Entry 7D20 (electron microscopy, 3.00 A resolution); this record covers chains E and J of the 11 polymer chains in the assembly.

== Chain E ==
Molecule: Histone H3-like centromeric protein A
Organism: Homo sapiens
UniProt: P49450 (CENPA_HUMAN); residues 1-140 here = UniProt positions 1-140
Amino-acid sequence (143 residues; each row starts with the number of its first residue; numbers below 1 keep their minus sign (Gly-2 is residue -2)):
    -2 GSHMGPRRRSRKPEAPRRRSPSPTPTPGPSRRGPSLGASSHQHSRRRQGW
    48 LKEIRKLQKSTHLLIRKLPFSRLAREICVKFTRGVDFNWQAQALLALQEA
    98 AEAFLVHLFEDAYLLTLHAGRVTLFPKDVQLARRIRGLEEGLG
Disordered / not traced: -2 to 44, 136-140
Differences from the reference sequence: expression tag (-2 to 0)
Curated features (UniProtKB/Swiss-Prot):
  - region: Gln39 to Leu54 (Important for flexibility of DNA ends that protrude from nucleosomes)
  - modified residue: Gly2 (N,N,N-trimethylglycine), Ser7 (Phosphoserine), Ser17 (Phosphoserine), Ser19 (Phosphoserine), Ser27 (Phosphoserine), Ser68 (Phosphoserine)

== Chain J ==
Molecule: 145-nt DNA strand
Sequence (145 nucleotides; each row starts with the number of its first residue; numbers below 1 keep their minus sign (DA-72 is residue -72)):
   -72 ATCGATGTATATATCTGACACGTGCCTGGAGACTAGGGAGTAATCCCCTT
   -22 GGCGGTTAAAACGCGGGGGACAGCGCGTACGTGCGTTTAAGCGGTGCTAG
    28 AGCTGTCTACGACCAATTGAGCGGCCTCGGCACCGGGATTCTGAT
Disordered / not traced: -72 to -70, 67-72

== How chain E and chain J interact ==
Pairs across the interface (11; chain E residue first):
  Gln45(E) with DT9(J), phosphate contact
  Gly46(E) with DT9(J), phosphate contact
  Trp47(E) with DT9(J), hydrogen bond to the phosphate
  Arg63(E) with DA17(J), phosphate contact; DG18(J), phosphate contact
  Lys64(E) with DG18(J), hydrogen bond to the phosphate
  Leu65(E) with DA17(J), sugar contact; DG18(J), hydrogen bond to the phosphate
  Pro66(E) with DA17(J), sugar contact
  Arg69(E) with DA17(J), salt bridge to the phosphate
  Asn85(E) with DG27(J), sugar contact
Other interface residues (no listed pair), chain E (10 interface residues in all): Lys49
Other interface residues (no listed pair), chain J (7 interface residues in all): DT-65, DG8, DC19

== Summary ==
10 residues of chain E and 7 residues of chain J are in contact; the contacts include 3 hydrogen bonds and 1
salt bridge. Among the polar pairs are Trp47(E)-DT9(J), Lys64(E)-DG18(J) and Leu65(E)-DG18(J).
Here chain E is Histone H3-like centromeric protein A (Homo sapiens) and chain J is a 145-nt DNA strand. Entry
7D20 (Cryo-EM structure of SET8-CENP-A-nucleosome complex) was determined by electron microscopy (same
publication as 7D1Z).
